PDB entry 8QJ7 | electron microscopy, 3.07 A resolution | chains C and A of the 4 polymer chains in the assembly

[Chain C]
Name: DNA primase small subunit
Organism: Homo sapiens
UniProtKB: P49642 (PRI1_HUMAN); residue numbers follow UniProt; this construct covers 1-420
Amino-acid sequence (420 residues; row label = number of the first residue in the row):
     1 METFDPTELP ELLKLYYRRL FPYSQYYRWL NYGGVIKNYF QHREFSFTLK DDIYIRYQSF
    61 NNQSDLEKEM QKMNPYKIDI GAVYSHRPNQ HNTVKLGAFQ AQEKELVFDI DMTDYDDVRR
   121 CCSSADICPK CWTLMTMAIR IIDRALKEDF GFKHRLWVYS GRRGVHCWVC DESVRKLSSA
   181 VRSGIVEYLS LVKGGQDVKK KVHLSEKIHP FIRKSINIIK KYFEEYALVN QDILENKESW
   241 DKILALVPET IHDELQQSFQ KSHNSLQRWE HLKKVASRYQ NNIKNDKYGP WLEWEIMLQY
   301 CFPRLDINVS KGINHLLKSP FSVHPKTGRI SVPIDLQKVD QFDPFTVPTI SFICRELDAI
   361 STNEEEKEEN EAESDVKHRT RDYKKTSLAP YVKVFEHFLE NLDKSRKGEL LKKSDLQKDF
Not modelled in the structure: 1-2, 360-381, 407-420
Metal / ion sites: Mn2+: D109 (together with ATP); Zn2+: C121, C122, C128, C131
Ligand contacts: ATP (adenosine-5'-triphosphate): D109, I110, D111, S160, G161, R162, R163, G164, V165, H166, D306, V309, L317, K318, H324
Curated features (UniProtKB/Swiss-Prot):
  - motif: C121 to C131 (Zinc knuckle motif)
  - active site: E44, D109, D111
  - binding site (a ribonucleoside 5'-triphosphate): D109 to D111, S160 to H166, H315 to K318, H324
  - binding site (Mg(2+)): D109, D111, D306
  - binding site (Mn(2+)): D109, D111, D306
  - binding site (Zn(2+)): C121, C122, C128, C131
  - modified residue: M1 (N-acetylmethionine)
  - natural variant: C301 (C301R: In PDIL)
  - mutagenesis: E44 (E44A: Strongly decreases primase activity, which can be partially rescued by increasing primase concentration), Y54 (Y54A: Decreases primase activity), R56 (R56A: Loss of primase activity), K77 (K77A: Decreases primase activity), D109 (D109A: Loss of primase activity; D109N: Decreases the binding affinity for NTPs), D111 (D111A: Loss of primase activity; D111N: Decreases the binding affinity for NTPs), D114 (D114A: Slightly decreases primase activity), D116 (D116A: Slightly decreases primase activity), S160 (S160A: Abolishes NTP binding), R163 (R163A: Abolishes NTP binding), H166 (H166A: Abolishes NTP binding. Loss of primase activity), D306 (D306A: Loss of primase activity; D306N: Decreases the binding affinity for NTPs), 3 further mutagenesis entries in UniProt

[Chain A]
Name: DNA polymerase alpha catalytic subunit
Organism: Homo sapiens
UniProtKB: P09884 (DPOLA_HUMAN); numbering as in UniProt (aligned over 1-1462)
Amino-acid sequence (1462 residues; row label = number of the first residue in the row):
     1 MAPVHGDDSL SDSGSFVSSR ARREKKSKKG RQEALERLKK AKAGEKYKYE VEDFTGVYEE
    61 VDEEQYSKLV QARQDDDWIV DDDGIGYVED GREIFDDDLE DDALDADEKG KDGKARNKDK
   121 RNVKKLAVTK PNNIKSMFIA CAGKKTADKA VDLSKDGLLG DILQDLNTET PQITPPPVMI
   181 LKKKRSIGAS PNPFSVHTAT AVPSGKIASP VSRKEPPLTP VPLKRAEFAG DDVQVESTEE
   241 EQESGAMEFE DGDFDEPMEV EEVDLEPMAA KAWDKESEPA EEVKQEADSG KGTVSYLGSF
   301 LPDVSCWDID QEGDSSFSVQ EVQVDSSHLP LVKGADEEQV FHFYWLDAYE DQYNQPGVVF
   361 LFGKVWIESA ETHVSCCVMV KNIERTLYFL PREMKIDLNT GKETGTPISM KDVYEEFDEK
   421 IATKYKIMKF KSKPVEKNYA FEIPDVPEKS EYLEVKYSAE MPQLPQDLKG ETFSHVFGTN
   481 TSSLELFLMN RKIKGPCWLE VKSPQLLNQP VSWCKVEAMA LKPDLVNVIK DVSPPPLVVM
   541 AFSMKTMQNA KNHQNEIIAM AALVHHSFAL DKAAPKPPFQ SHFCVVSKPK DCIFPYAFKE
   601 VIEKKNVKVE VAATERTLLG FFLAKVHKID PDIIVGHNIY GFELEVLLQR INVCKAPHWS
   661 KIGRLKRSNM PKLGGRSGFG ERNATCGRMI CDVEISAKEL IRCKSYHLSE LVQQILKTER
   721 VVIPMENIQN MYSESSQLLY LLEHTWKDAK FILQIMCELN VLPLALQITN IAGNIMSRTL
   781 MGGRSERNEF LLLHAFYENN YIVPDKQIFR KPQQKLGDED EEIDGDTNKY KKGRKKAAYA
   841 GGLVLDPKVG FYDKFILLLD FNSLYPSIIQ EFNICFTTVQ RVASEAQKVT EDGEQEQIPE
   901 LPDPSLEMGI LPREIRKLVE RRKQVKQLMK QQDLNPDLIL QYDIRQKALK LTANSMYGCL
   961 GFSYSRFYAK PLAALVTYKG REILMHTKEM VQKMNLEVIY GDTDSIMINT NSTNLEEVFK
  1021 LGNKVKSEVN KLYKLLEIDI DGVFKSLLLL KKKKYAALVV EPTSDGNYVT KQELKGLDIV
  1081 RRDWCDLAKD TGNFVIGQIL SDQSRDTIVE NIQKRLIEIG ENVLNGSVPV SQFEINKALT
  1141 KDPQDYPDKK SLPHVHVALW INSQGGRKVK AGDTVSYVIC QDGSNLTASQ RAYAPEQLQK
  1201 QDNLTIDTQY YLAQQIHPVV ARICEPIDGI DAVLIATWLG LDPTQFRVHH YHKDEENDAL
  1261 LGGPAQLTDE EKYRDCERFK CPCPTCGTEN IYDNVFDGSG TDMEPSLYRC SNIDCKASPL
  1321 TFTVQLSNKL IMDIRRFIKK YYDGWLICEE PTCRNRTRHL PLQFSRTGPL CPACMKATLQ
  1381 PEYSDKSLYT QLCFYRYIFD AECALEKLTT DHEKDKLKKQ FFTPKVLQDY RKLKNTAEQF
  1441 LSRSGYSEVN LSKLFAGCAV KS
Not modelled in the structure: 1-337, 673-679, 815-841, 883-897, 1457-1462
Metal / ion sites: Zn2+ site 1: C1283, C1286, C1310, C1315; Zn2+ site 2: C1348, C1353, C1371, C1374
Curated features (UniProtKB/Swiss-Prot):
  - zinc finger: C1283 to S1318 (CysA-type)
  - motif: C1348 to C1374 (CysB motif)
  - binding site (Zn(2+)): C1283, C1286, C1310, C1315, C1348, C1353, C1371, C1374
  - site: K124, K125 (Cleavage)
  - modified residue: T174 (Phosphothreonine), S186 (Phosphoserine), S190 (Phosphoserine), S209 (Phosphoserine), K224 (N6-acetyllysine), T406 (Phosphothreonine), K970 (N6-succinyllysine)
  - natural variant: I79 (I79S: In VEODS), G110 (G110R: In VEODS), P1381 (P1381L: In VEODS)

[Interface between chain C and chain A]
Contacting residue pairs (11):
  T93(C) with E448(A); K449(A)
  K95(C) with Q880(A); R881(A)
  L96(C) with T877(A); T878(A); Q880(A), hydrogen bond (backbone-side chain); L906(A); E907(A)
  G97(C) with Q880(A)
  A98(C) with Q880(A)
Also at the interface, not in a pair above, chain C (7 interface residues in all): N92, V94
Also at the interface, not in a pair above, chain A (9 interface residues in all): P447

[Summary]
7 residues of chain C and 9 residues of chain A are in contact; the contacts include 1 hydrogen bond. The
hydrogen-bonded pair is L96(C)-Q880(A). Chain C binds ATP.
Here chain C is DNA primase small subunit and chain A is DNA polymerase alpha catalytic subunit, both from
Homo sapiens. Entry 8QJ7 (Cryo-EM structure of human DNA polymerase alpha-primase in pre-initiation stage 1)
was determined by electron microscopy.
